6RIA - chains A and B of the 12 polymer chains in the assembly; structure by X-ray diffraction, 3.50 A resolution.

[Chain A (and B)]
Molecule: bactofilin
Source organism: Thermus thermophilus
Notes: engineered mutation(s): F105R; chain B of this document is another copy of the same molecule, construct and numbering; everything in this record applies to it too
UniProtKB: Q5SHG1 (Q5SHG1_THET8); residue numbers follow UniProt; this construct covers 1-123
Sequence (123 residues; numbered 1 to 123; the number before each row is that of its first residue):
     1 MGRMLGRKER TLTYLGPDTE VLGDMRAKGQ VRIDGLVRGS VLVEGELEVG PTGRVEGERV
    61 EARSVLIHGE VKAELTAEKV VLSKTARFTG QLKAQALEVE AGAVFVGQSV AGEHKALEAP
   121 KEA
Disordered / not traced: 1-10, 101-123
What the authors report for this chain:
  - conformationally variable residues (order/disorder transition): Ala101 to Gly112

[Chain A / chain B interface]
Pairs across the interface - 29 pairs, chain A then chain B:
  Thr13(A) with Tyr14(B); Leu15(B); Thr19(B), hydrogen bond
  Tyr14(A) with Thr13(B); Tyr14(B), hydrogen bond (backbone-backbone)
  Leu15(A) with Leu15(B), hydrophobic
  Asp18(A) with Arg26(B); Ala27(B); Lys28(B)
  Thr19(A) with Thr13(B); Arg26(B); Ala27(B)
  Glu20(A) with Met25(B); Arg26(B), hydrogen bond (backbone-backbone)
  Val21(A) with Val21(B), hydrophobic; Asp24(B)
  Leu22(A) with Gly23(B); Asp24(B), hydrogen bond (backbone-backbone)
  Gly23(A) with Leu22(B); Gly23(B)
  Asp24(A) with Val21(B); Leu22(B), hydrogen bond (backbone-backbone)
  Met25(A) with Glu20(B)
  Arg26(A) with Asp18(B); Thr19(B); Glu20(B), hydrogen bond (backbone-backbone)
  Ala27(A) with Asp18(B); Thr19(B)
  Lys28(A) with Asp18(B)
Interface residues without a listed pair, chain A (16 interface residues in all): Thr11, Leu12
Interface residues without a listed pair, chain B (17 interface residues in all): Leu12, Gly16, Pro17

[Overview]
16 residues of chain A face 17 of chain B across their interface, with 6 hydrogen bonds. Polar pairs include
Thr13(A)-Thr19(B), Tyr14(A)-Tyr14(B) and Glu20(A)-Arg26(B). The paper reports conformational variability at
Ala101(A).
Both chains are bactofilin (Thermus thermophilus). Entry 6RIA (Bactofilin from Thermus thermophilus, F105R
mutant crystal structure) was determined by X-ray diffraction (same publication as 6RIB).
